Entry 3E44 (X-ray diffraction, 2.52 A resolution); this record covers chains B and G of the 6 polymer chains in the assembly.

# Chain B
Molecule: Type-2 restriction enzyme HindII
From: Haemophilus influenzae
Notes: EC 3.1.21.4
UniProt: P44413 (T2D2_HAEIN); residue numbers follow UniProt; this construct covers 2-258
Amino-acid sequence (257 residues; numbered 2 to 258; the number before each row is that of its first residue):
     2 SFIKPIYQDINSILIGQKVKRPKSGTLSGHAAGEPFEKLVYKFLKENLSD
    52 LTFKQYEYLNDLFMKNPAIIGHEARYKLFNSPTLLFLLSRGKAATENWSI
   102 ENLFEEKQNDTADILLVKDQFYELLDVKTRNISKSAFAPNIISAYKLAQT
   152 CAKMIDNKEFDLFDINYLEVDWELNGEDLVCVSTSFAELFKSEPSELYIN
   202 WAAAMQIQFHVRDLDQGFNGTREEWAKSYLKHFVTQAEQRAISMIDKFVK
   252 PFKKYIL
Unresolved in the structure: 21-35, 258
Sequence notes: conflict Asn67 (Lys in P44413); engineered mutation Phe138 (Gln in P44413)
Ion coordination: Mn2+: Asp114 (shared with 1 residue of chain F)

# Chain G
Molecule: 7-nt DNA strand
Sequence (7 nucleotides; each row starts with the number of its first residue):
     1 GCCGGTT

# Interface between chain B and chain G
Pairs across the interface (12; chain B residue first):
  Phe138(B) - DG4(G)  base contact
  Phe138(B) - DG5(G)  base contact
  Tyr199(B) - DC3(G)  sugar contact
  Tyr199(B) - DG4(G)  hydrogen bond to the phosphate
  Asn201(B) - DG4(G)  sugar contact
  Asn201(B) - DG5(G)  hydrogen bond to the base
  Ala203(B) - DG5(G)  phosphate contact
  Ala203(B) - DT6(G)  base contact
  Ala204(B) - DG5(G)  base contact
  Ala204(B) - DT6(G)  base contact
  Gln209(B) - DG5(G)  hydrogen bond to the base
  Arg241(B) - DG5(G)  salt bridge to the phosphate
Other interface residues (no listed pair), chain B (8 interface residues in all): Phe249

# In short
Chain B and chain G form an interface of 8 and 4 residues respectively; the contacts include 3 hydrogen bonds
and 1 salt bridge. Among the polar pairs are Asn201(B)-DG5(G), Gln209(B)-DG5(G) and Tyr199(B)-DG4(G).
Here chain B is Type-2 restriction enzyme HindII (Haemophilus influenzae) and chain G is a 7-nt DNA strand.
Entry 3E44 (Q138F HincII bound to cleaved DNA (GTT | AAC) and Mn2+) was determined by X-ray diffraction,
deposited together with 3E3Y, 3E40, 3E41, 3E42, 3E43 and 3E45.
